3M3B - chain A; structure by X-ray diffraction, 1.60 A resolution.

# Chain A
Name: Myoglobin
Organism: Physeter catodon
UniProt: P02185 (MYG_PHYCA); residues 1-153 here correspond to UniProt positions 2-154 (UniProt number = residue number + 1)
Sequence (153 residues; numbered 1 to 153; the number before each row is that of its first residue):
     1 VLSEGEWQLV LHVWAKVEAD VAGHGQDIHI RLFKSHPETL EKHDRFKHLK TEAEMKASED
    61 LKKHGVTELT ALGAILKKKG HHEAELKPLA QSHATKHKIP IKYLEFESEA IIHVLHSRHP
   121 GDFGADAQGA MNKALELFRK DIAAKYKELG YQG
Construct notes: engineered mutation His29 (Leu30 in P02185), His43 (Phe44 in P02185), Glu68 (Val69 in P02185), Glu107 (Ile108 in P02185)
Metal / ion sites: Zn2+: His29, His43, His64, Glu68; heme Fe: Glu68, His93
Small-molecule neighbours: heme (HEM): Thr39, Lys42, His43, Arg45, His64, Thr67, Glu68, Ala71, Leu72, Leu89, Ser92, His93, His97, Ile99, Tyr103, Leu104, Glu107, Phe138
Swiss-Prot annotation at these positions:
  - binding site (nitrite): His64
  - binding site (O2): His64
  - binding site (heme b): His93
  - modified residue: Ser3 (Phosphoserine), Thr67 (Phosphothreonine)
Reported in the primary citation:
  - Zn2+ coordination: Glu68
  - heme coordination: Glu68
  - mutagenesis - I107E: increased catalytic activity on NO

# Summary
Chain A binds heme. His29, His43, His64 and Glu68 coordinate Zn2+. Glu68 and His93 form the heme Fe site.
UniProt lists nitrite-binding residue His64, O2-binding residue His64 and heme b-binding residue His93. The
paper reports that I107E increases catalytic activity on NO; Zn2+ coordination by Glu68.
Chain A is Myoglobin (Physeter catodon); the structure, The roles of glutamates and metal ions in a rationally
designed nitric oxide reductase based on ..., was determined by X-ray diffraction, deposited together with
3M38, 3M39 and 3M3A.
